7C9T - chains A and B of the 3 polymer chains in the assembly; structure by electron microscopy, 2.90 A resolution.

== Chain A ==
Name: VP1
Source organism: Echovirus E30
Chain sequence (292 residues; numbered 1 to 292; the number before each row is that of its first residue):
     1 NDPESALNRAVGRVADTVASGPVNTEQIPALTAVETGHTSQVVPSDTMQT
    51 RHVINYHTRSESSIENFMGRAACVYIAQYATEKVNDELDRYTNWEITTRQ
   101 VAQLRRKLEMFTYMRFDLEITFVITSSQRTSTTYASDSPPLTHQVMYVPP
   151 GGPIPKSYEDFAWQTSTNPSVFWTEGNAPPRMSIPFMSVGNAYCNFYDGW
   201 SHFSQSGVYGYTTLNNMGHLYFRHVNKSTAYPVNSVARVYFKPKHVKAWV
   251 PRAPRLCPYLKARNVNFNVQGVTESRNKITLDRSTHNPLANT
Not modelled in the structure: 1-43, 285-292

== Chain B ==
Name: VP2
Source organism: Echovirus E30
Chain sequence (261 residues; numbered 1 to 261; the number before each row is that of its first residue):
     1 SPTVEECGYSDRVRSITLGNSTITTQECANVVVGYGVWPTYLSDHEATAV
    51 DQPTQPDVATCRFYTLESVKWESSSAGWWWKFPEALSDMGLFGQNMQYHY
   101 LGRTGYTIHVQCNASKFHQGCLLVVCVPEAEMGAATTDHAFNHTKLSNIG
   151 QAMEFSAKKSTDQTGPQTAVHNAGMGVAVGNLTIFPHQWINLRTNNSATI
   201 VMPYINSVPMDNMYRHYNFTLMVIPFAKLEHSPQASTYVPITVTVAPMCA
   251 EYNGLRLAGHQ
Not modelled in the structure: 1-11, 259-261

== How chain A and chain B interact ==
Contacting residue pairs (81; chain A residue first):
  Thr-112(A) with Glu-129(B)
  Tyr-113(A) with Glu-129(B), hydrogen bond; Ile-205(B), hydrophobic; Asn-206(B); Ser-207(B)
  Gly-190(A) with Val-208(B)
  Asn-191(A) with Ser-207(B), hydrogen bond (backbone-backbone); Val-208(B); Pro-209(B)
  Ala-192(A) with Ser-207(B)
  Phe-196(A) with Glu-129(B); Glu-131(B)
  Tyr-197(A) with Glu-129(B); Glu-131(B), hydrogen bond (backbone-side chain); Arg-215(B); His-216(B)
  Asp-198(A) with Lys-81(B), salt bridge; Glu-129(B), hydrogen bond (backbone-side chain); Ala-130(B); Glu-131(B); His-216(B); Tyr-217(B), hydrogen bond (backbone-backbone); Thr-220(B)
  Gly-199(A) with Arg-215(B)
  Trp-200(A) with Phe-141(B); His-143(B); Arg-215(B), hydrogen bond (backbone-backbone); Tyr-217(B)
  His-202(A) with Arg-215(B)
  Ser-204(A) with Tyr-214(B)
  Gln-205(A) with His-143(B); Tyr-214(B), hydrogen bond (side chain-backbone); Tyr-217(B)
  Tyr-209(A) with Glu-131(B); Met-132(B), hydrogen bond (side chain-backbone); Phe-141(B), hydrophobic; Leu-146(B), hydrophobic
  Gly-210(A) with Glu-131(B)
  Leu-214(A) with Ser-207(B); Val-208(B), hydrophobic
  Val-250(A) with Tyr-35(B); Pro-128(B), hydrophobic; Ile-205(B), hydrophobic
  Pro-251(A) with Ile-184(B); Phe-185(B)
  Arg-252(A) with Pro-128(B), hydrogen bond (side chain-backbone); Glu-129(B), hydrogen bond (side chain-backbone); Met-175(B); Ile-184(B); Phe-185(B)
  Ala-253(A) with Val-177(B); Asn-181(B); Ile-184(B)
  Pro-254(A) with Val-177(B)
  Arg-255(A) with Gly-176(B)
  Leu-256(A) with Asn-172(B); Gly-176(B), hydrogen bond (backbone-backbone); Val-177(B)
  Cys-257(A) with Gly-176(B), hydrogen bond (backbone-backbone)
  Leu-260(A) with Thr-137(B)
  Lys-261(A) with Asp-138(B)
  Val-265(A) with Glu-131(B); Met-132(B); Gly-133(B)
  Asn-266(A) with Gly-133(B); Ala-134(B), hydrogen bond (side chain-backbone); Thr-137(B); Asp-138(B)
  Phe-267(A) with Thr-137(B); Gln-167(B); Asn-172(B); Gly-174(B); Met-175(B); Gly-176(B)
  Val-269(A) with Lys-159(B); Gln-167(B); Ala-169(B), hydrophobic; Asn-172(B)
  Gln-270(A) with His-171(B), hydrogen bond (backbone-side chain); Asn-172(B), hydrogen bond (backbone-side chain)
  Val-272(A) with His-171(B)
Other interface residues (no listed pair), chain A (35 interface residues in all): Asn-195, Ser-201, Gly-271
Other interface residues (no listed pair), chain B (42 interface residues in all): Glu-84, Val-127, His-139, Ala-178, Asp-211, Asn-212

== Overview ==
35 residues of chain A face 42 of chain B across their interface; the contacts include 15 hydrogen bonds and 1
salt bridge. Polar contacts include Asp-198(A)/Lys-81(B), Tyr-113(A)/Glu-129(B) and Tyr-197(A)/Glu-131(B).
Here chain A is VP1 and chain B is VP2, both from Echovirus E30. Entry 7C9T (Echovirus 30 A-particle) was
determined by electron microscopy (same publication as 7C9S, 7C9U, 7C9V, 7C9W, 7C9X, 7C9Y and 7C9Z).
